Entry 3IK5 (X-ray diffraction, 2.05 A resolution); this record covers chains A and C of the 4 polymer chains in the assembly.

Chain A (and C):
Molecule: Protein Nef
Source organism: Simian immunodeficiency virus
Notes: fragment: core domain; chain C of this document is another copy of the same molecule, construct and numbering; everything in this record applies to it too
UniProt: Q5QGG3 (Q5QGG3_SIVCZ); numbering as in UniProt (aligned over 95-235)
Amino-acid sequence (143 residues; each row starts with the number of its first residue):
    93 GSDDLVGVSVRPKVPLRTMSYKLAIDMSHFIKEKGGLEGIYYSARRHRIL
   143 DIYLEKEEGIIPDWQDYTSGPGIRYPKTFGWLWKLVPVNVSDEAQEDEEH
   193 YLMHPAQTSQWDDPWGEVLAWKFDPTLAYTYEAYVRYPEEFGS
Not modelled in the structure: 93-99, 181-196, 235 (chain C: 93-99, 182-199, 235)
Differences from the reference sequence: expression tag (93-94)
Reported in the primary citation:
  - self-association interface (contacts with another copy of this molecule): Tyr113, Phe171, Tyr221, Tyr223, Tyr226

Chain A / chain C interface:
Pairs across the interface (18; chain A residue first):
  Tyr113(A) with Tyr223(C), hydrophobic; Tyr226(C), hydrophobic
  Lys114(A) with Tyr226(C)
  Phe171(A) with Phe171(C), hydrophobic; Tyr221(C); Tyr223(C)
  Tyr221(A) with Tyr221(C)
  Thr222(A) with Tyr221(C)
  Tyr223(A) with Tyr113(C); Phe171(C), hydrophobic; Ala220(C); Tyr221(C), hydrogen bond (backbone-backbone)
  Tyr226(A) with Tyr113(C); Ile117(C); Ala220(C), hydrophobic
  Val227(A) with Tyr221(C), hydrophobic
  Phe233(A) with Tyr113(C), hydrophobic; Lys114(C)
Interface residues without a listed pair, chain C (11 interface residues in all): His121, Thr222, Val227

In short:
9 residues of chain A and 11 residues of chain C are in contact; the contacts include 1 hydrogen bond. The
hydrogen-bonded pair Tyr223(A)-Tyr221(C) is a backbone contact. The paper reports a self-association interface
involving Tyr113(A), Phe171(A) and Tyr221(A) among others.
Chain A and chain C are both Protein Nef (Simian immunodeficiency virus); the structure, SIVmac239 Nef in
complex with TCR zeta ITAM 1 polypeptide (A63-R80), was determined by X-ray diffraction (same publication as
3IOZ).
